Entry 9I62 (electron microscopy, 2.64 A resolution); this record covers chains E and K of the 12 polymer chains in the assembly.

== Chain E ==
Molecule: DNA repair protein RAD51 homolog 1
Organism: Homo sapiens
Reference sequence: Q06609 (RAD51_HUMAN); residue numbers follow UniProt; this construct covers 1-339
Chain sequence (339 residues; each row starts with the number of its first residue):
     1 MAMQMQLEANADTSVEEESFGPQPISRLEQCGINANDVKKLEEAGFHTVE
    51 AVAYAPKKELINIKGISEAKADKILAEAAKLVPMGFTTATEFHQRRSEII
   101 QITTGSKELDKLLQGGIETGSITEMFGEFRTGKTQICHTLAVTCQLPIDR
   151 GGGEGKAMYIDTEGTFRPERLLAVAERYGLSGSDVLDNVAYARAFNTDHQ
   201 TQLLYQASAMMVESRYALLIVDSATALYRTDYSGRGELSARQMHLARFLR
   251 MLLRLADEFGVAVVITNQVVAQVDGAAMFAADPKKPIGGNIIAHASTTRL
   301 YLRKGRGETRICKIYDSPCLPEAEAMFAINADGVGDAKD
Disordered / not traced: 1-20
Bound ions: Ca2+ site 1: Thr134, Glu163 (together with ATP); Ca2+ site 2: Ala293, Ser296, Asp316 (together with ATP)
Small-molecule neighbours:
  - ATP (adenosine-5'-triphosphate), molecule 1: Glu128, Phe129, Arg130, Thr131, Gly132, Lys133, Thr134, Gln135, Glu163, Arg170, Arg310, Ile329, Asn330, Ala331
  - ATP, molecule 2: Ala293, His294, Ser296, Tyr315, Asp316, Ser317, Pro318, Cys319, Leu320, Pro321, Glu322
From the paper describing this entry:
  - conformationally variable residues (order/disorder transition): Gln272 to Pro283
  - binding site for the 50-nt DNA strand (chain K): Phe279
  - binding site for the 50-nt DNA strand: Gly65, Lys70, Phe279, Lys284, Arg303 to Lys313
  - mutagenesis - K39A/K40A, K70A/K73A, F279A, R303A, K304A, R306A, K313A: decreased catalytic activity
  - mutagenesis - R303A, K304A, R306A, K313A: decreased binding to ssDNA
  - mutagenesis - F279A: unchanged binding to ssDNA
  - mutagenesis - K304A: unchanged binding to dsDNA

== Chain K ==
Molecule: 50-nt DNA strand
Sequence (50 nucleotides; row label = number of the first residue in the row; numbers below 1 keep their minus sign (DC-3 is residue -3)):
    -3 CCGACTGACGCTCAACATAGGTACCACACGGCGAGCTCGATGCACCTCCA
Disordered / not traced: -3 to 0, 42-46

== Chain E / chain K interface ==
Pairs across the interface (10):
  Arg235(E) with DC21(K), base contact; DA22(K), salt bridge to the phosphate
  Gly236(E) with DA22(K), sugar contact; DC23(K), sugar contact
  Ser239(E) with DC23(K), base contact
  Val273(E) with DT18(K), base contact; DA19(K), base contact
  Asp274(E) with DT18(K), base contact; DA19(K), hydrogen bond to the base
  Met278(E) with DA15(K), base contact
Interface residues without a listed pair, chain E (7 interface residues in all): Phe279
Interface residues without a listed pair, chain K (7 interface residues in all): DA24

== In short ==
Chain E and chain K each contribute 7 residues to their interface; the contacts include 1 hydrogen bond and 1
salt bridge. Polar pairs include Asp274(E)-DA19(K) and Arg235(E)-DA22(K). From the paper: a binding site for
the 50-nt DNA strand at Gly65(E), Lys70(E) and Phe279(E) among others; K39A/K40A, K70A/K73A and F279A of chain
E, among others, reduce catalytic activity; 7 substitutions were tested in all.
Here chain E is DNA repair protein RAD51 homolog 1 (Homo sapiens) and chain K is a 50-nt DNA strand. Entry
9I62 (CryoEM structure of a RAD51 D-loop) was determined by electron microscopy.
